Entry 8T9A (electron microscopy, 3.17 A resolution); this record covers chains B and C of the 3 polymer chains in the assembly.

[Chain B]
Name: DDB1- and CUL4-associated factor 12
Source organism: Homo sapiens
Reference sequence: Q5T6F0 (DCA12_HUMAN); residues 1-453 here = UniProt positions 1-453
Sequence (471 residues; row label = number of the first residue in the row; numbers below 1 keep their minus sign (Met-17 is residue -17)):
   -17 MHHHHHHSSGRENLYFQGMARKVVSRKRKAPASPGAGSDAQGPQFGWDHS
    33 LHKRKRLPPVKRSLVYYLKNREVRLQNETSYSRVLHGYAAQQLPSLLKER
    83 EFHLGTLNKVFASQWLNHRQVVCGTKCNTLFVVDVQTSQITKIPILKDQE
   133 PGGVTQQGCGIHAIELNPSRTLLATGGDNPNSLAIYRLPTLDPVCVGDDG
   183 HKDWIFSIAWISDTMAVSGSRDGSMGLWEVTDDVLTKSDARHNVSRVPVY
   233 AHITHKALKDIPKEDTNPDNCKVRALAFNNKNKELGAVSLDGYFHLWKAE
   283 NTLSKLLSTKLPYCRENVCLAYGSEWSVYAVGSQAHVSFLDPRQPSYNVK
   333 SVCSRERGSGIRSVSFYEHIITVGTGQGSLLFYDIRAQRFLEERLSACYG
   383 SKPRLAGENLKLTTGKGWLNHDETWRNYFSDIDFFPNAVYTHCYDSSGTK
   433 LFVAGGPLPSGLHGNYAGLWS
Not modelled in the structure: -17 to 39, 131-140, 244-251, 375-389, 415-416
Sequence notes: initiating methionine (-17); expression tag (-16 to 0); variant Gln131 (Arg in Q5T6F0)
Swiss-Prot annotation at these positions:
  - region: Met1 to Arg38 (Required for nuclear location and interaction with MOV10)
  - modified residue: Ser15 (Phosphoserine)
  - mutagenesis: Arg368 (R368A: Reduces association with DDB1)
What the authors report for this chain:
  - mutagenesis - K91A, K108A, R203A, R256A, R344A: unchanged binding to CCT5

[Chain C]
Name: Melanoma-associated antigen 3
Source organism: Homo sapiens
Reference sequence: P43357 (MAGA3_HUMAN); numbering as in UniProt (aligned over 104-314)
Sequence (212 residues; row label = number of the first residue in the row):
   103 MEFQAALSRKVAELVHFLLLKYRAREPVTKAEMLGSVVGNWQYFFPVIFS
   153 KASSSLQLVFGIELMEVDPIGHLYIFATCLGLSYDGLLGDNQIMPKAGLL
   203 IIVLAIIAREGDCAPEEKIWEELSVLEVFEGREDSILGDPKKLLTQHFVQ
   253 ENYLEYRQVPGSDPACYEFLWGPRALVETSYVKVLHHMVKISGGPHISYP
   303 PLHEWVLREGEE
Not modelled in the structure: 103-309
Sequence notes: initiating methionine (103)
Swiss-Prot annotation at these positions:
  - mutagenesis: Asp170 (D170A: Abolishes HLA-A1 binding), Tyr176 (Y176A: Abolishes HLA-A1 binding), Glu314 (E314EDNYNEPKANQ: Abolished recognition by the DCX(DCAF12) complex and ubiquitination)

[Interface between chain B and chain C]
Pairs across the interface (19; chain B residue first):
  Lys91(B) - Glu313(C)  salt bridge
  Phe93(B) - Glu313(C)
  Lys108(B) - Glu313(C)  salt bridge
  Cys141(B) - Glu314(C)
  His144(B) - Glu314(C)  salt bridge
  Phe188(B) - Glu314(C)
  Arg203(B) - Glu314(C)  salt bridge
  Arg256(B) - Glu314(C)  hydrogen bond (side chain-backbone)
  Arg344(B) - Glu313(C)
  Arg344(B) - Glu314(C)  hydrogen bond (side chain-backbone)
  Phe411(B) - Arg310(C)
  Tyr422(B) - Glu313(C)
  Leu440(B) - Glu313(C)
  Pro441(B) - Arg310(C)
  Pro441(B) - Glu311(C)
  Ser442(B) - Arg310(C)  hydrogen bond (backbone-backbone)
  Ser442(B) - Glu311(C)
  Ser442(B) - Gly312(C)
  Ser442(B) - Glu313(C)
Other interface residues (no listed pair), chain B (17 interface residues in all): Val300, Tyr410, Gly443
The authors on this interface:
  - pairs named by the authors: Lys91(B)-Glu313(C) (salt bridge), Lys108(B)-Glu313(C) (salt bridge), His144(B)-Glu314(C) (salt bridge), Arg203(B)-Glu314(C) (salt bridge), Arg256(B)-Glu314(C) (backbone contact), Arg344(B)-Glu314(C) (backbone contact), Tyr410(B)-Arg310(C) (hydrophobic contact), Phe411(B)-Arg310(C) (hydrophobic contact), Pro441(B)-Arg310(C) (hydrophobic contact)

[In short]
17 residues of chain B and 5 residues of chain C are in contact, with 3 hydrogen bonds and 4 salt bridges.
Polar pairs include Lys91(B)-Glu313(C), Lys108(B)-Glu313(C) and His144(B)-Glu314(C). The authors report salt
bridges between Lys91(B) and Glu313(C), Lys108(B) and Glu313(C) and His144(B) and Glu314(C) among others;
backbone contacts between Arg256(B) and Glu314(C) and Arg344(B) and Glu314(C); hydrophobic contacts between
Tyr410(B) and Arg310(C), Phe411(B) and Arg310(C) and Pro441(B) and Arg310(C). The paper reports that K91A,
K108A and R203A of chain B, among others, leave binding to CCT5 unchanged; 5 substitutions were tested in all.
Chain B is DDB1- and CUL4-associated factor 12 and chain C is Melanoma-associated antigen 3, both from Homo
sapiens; the structure, CryoEM structure of human DDB1-DCAF12 in complex with MAGEA3, was determined by
electron microscopy.
